Entry 8Z9Y (electron microscopy, 2.50 A resolution); this record covers chains A and E of the 6 polymer chains in the assembly.

== Chain A ==
Molecule: Protein TIC 214
Organism: Arabidopsis thaliana
UniProtKB: P56785 (TI214_ARATH); numbering as in UniProt (aligned over 1-1786)
Amino-acid sequence (1786 residues; numbered 1 to 1786; the number before each row is that of its first residue):
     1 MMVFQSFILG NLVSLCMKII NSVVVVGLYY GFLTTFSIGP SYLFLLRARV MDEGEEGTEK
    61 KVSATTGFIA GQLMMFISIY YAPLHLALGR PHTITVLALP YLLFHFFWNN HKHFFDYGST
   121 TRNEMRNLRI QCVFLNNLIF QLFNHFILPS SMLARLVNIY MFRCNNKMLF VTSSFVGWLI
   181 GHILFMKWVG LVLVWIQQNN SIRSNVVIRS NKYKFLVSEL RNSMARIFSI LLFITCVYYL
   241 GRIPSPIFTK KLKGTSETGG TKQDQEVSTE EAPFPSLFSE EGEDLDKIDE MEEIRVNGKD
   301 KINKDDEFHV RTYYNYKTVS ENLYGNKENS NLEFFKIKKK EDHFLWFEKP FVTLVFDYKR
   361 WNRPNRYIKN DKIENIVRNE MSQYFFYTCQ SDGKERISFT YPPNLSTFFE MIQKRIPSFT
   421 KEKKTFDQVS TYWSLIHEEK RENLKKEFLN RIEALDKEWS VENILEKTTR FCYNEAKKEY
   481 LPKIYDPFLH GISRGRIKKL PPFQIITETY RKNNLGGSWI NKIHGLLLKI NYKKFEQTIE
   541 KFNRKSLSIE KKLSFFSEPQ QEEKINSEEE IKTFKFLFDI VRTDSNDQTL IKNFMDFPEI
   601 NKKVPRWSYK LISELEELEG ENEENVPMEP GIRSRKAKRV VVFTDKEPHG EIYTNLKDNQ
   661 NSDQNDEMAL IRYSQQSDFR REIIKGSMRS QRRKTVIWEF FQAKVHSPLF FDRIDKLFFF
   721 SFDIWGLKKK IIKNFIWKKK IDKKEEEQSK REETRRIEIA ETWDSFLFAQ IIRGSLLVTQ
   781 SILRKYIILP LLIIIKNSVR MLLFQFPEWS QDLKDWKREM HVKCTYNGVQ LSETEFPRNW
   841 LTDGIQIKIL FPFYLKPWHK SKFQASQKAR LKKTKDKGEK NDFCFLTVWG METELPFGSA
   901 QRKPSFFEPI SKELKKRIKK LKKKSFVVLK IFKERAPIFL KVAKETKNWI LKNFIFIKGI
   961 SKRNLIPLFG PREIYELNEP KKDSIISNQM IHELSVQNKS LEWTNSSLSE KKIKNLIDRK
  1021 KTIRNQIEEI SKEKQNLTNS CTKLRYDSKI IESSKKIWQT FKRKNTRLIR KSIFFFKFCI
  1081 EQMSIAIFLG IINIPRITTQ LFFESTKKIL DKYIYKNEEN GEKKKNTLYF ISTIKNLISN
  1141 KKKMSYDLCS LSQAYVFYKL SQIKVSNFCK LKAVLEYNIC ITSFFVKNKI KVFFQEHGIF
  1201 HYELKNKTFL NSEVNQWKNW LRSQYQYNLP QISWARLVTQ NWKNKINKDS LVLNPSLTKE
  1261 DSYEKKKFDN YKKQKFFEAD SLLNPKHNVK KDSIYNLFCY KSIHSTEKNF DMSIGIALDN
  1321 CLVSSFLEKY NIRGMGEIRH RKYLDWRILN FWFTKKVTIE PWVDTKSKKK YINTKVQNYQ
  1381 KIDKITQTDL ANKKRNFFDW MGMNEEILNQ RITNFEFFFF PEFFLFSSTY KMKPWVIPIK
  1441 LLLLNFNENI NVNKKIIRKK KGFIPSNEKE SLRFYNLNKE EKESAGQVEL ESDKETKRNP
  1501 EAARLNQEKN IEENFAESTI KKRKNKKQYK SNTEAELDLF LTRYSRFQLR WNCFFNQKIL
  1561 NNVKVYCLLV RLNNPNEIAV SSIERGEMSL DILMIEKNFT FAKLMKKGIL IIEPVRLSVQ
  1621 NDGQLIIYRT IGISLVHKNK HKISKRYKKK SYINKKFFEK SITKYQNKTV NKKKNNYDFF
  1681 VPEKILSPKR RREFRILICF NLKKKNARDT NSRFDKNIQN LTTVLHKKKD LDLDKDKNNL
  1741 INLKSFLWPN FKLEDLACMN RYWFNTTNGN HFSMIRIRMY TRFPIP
Not modelled in the structure: 1-14, 112-123, 197-215, 245-344, 501-517, 535-594, 644-665, 714-1124, 1203-1213, 1249-1278, 1306-1416, 1453-1532, 1553-1602, 1641-1675, 1702-1734

== Chain E ==
Molecule: Protein TIC 56, chloroplastic
Organism: Arabidopsis thaliana
UniProtKB: Q7Y1W1 (TIC56_ARATH); residue numbers follow UniProt; this construct covers 1-527
Amino-acid sequence (527 residues; each row starts with the number of its first residue):
     1 MSSMNFNPFQ NWFEKPPNPV PSINFVSLAD SFFPKSQSPN FASIGLPKFS KKSPKPETAG
    61 TDEPGPYKQI AEQFLWECEN IPDYRHTPEV DKLLNEDPVF EKKENPSTEE IEAEQKWWES
   121 FRASPVVQFM TRAEEIADDM NKMELEDNDT PYRKEDKDYW RAIPHVPGFD GRPMPRKAIK
   181 SKEESDDKFW DFMKQFLFGL WGFRQRPYPP GRPIDVAQAI GYKRLEKRYY DFIMKTGGWW
   241 YKDRLGRSRG PCEIITLKTA YGAGIIDRDT FIWGEDMDEW APIHMVYGLE PAIATWEVRL
   301 GAAATAFLHK LQKGIPPWVP LKGREPKTYK QLQKEAIESK KRDMAVLEAN GGVWPGVRTP
   361 SHALFLWASG SELTTVLESD HMPNKFIPKQ LRLELAKVIP GLRPWEVISI EQAMDQISYG
   421 GEWYREPLGT YTTGPPYIRE WNRSVMRLFR IFYNLSVRVG QKLERTVPGF DTIMDKVQKD
   481 YDKRIARRMK RREEELREED LKHYSGRTDE DEEEEEEEDD DSNSKKD
Not modelled in the structure: 1-63, 457-527
UniProt features mapped onto this chain:
  - modified residue: Asn350 (Deamidated asparagine)

== How chain A and chain E interact ==
Contacting residue pairs - 297 pairs, chain A then chain E:
  Met17(A) with Gln312(E)
  Ile20(A) with Gln312(E), hydrogen bond (backbone-side chain)
  Asn21(A) with Gln312(E), hydrogen bond (side chain-backbone)
  Val26(A) with Gln312(E)
  Tyr29(A) with Ala304(E), hydrogen bond (side chain-backbone); Phe307(E); Leu308(E), hydrophobic
  Tyr30(A) with Thr305(E), hydrogen bond; Leu308(E), hydrophobic
  Leu33(A) with Ala304(E), hydrophobic
  Pro149(A) with Trp296(E), hydrophobic; Glu297(E)
  Ser150(A) with Glu297(E), hydrogen bond
  Met152(A) with Lys258(E); Thr259(E); Glu297(E); Val298(E), hydrophobic
  Arg155(A) with Thr259(E)
  Leu156(A) with Ala263(E), hydrophobic
  Ile159(A) with Thr259(E); Ala263(E), hydrophobic
  Tyr160(A) with Thr305(E); His309(E)
  Arg163(A) with His309(E)
  Arg363(A) with Lys235(E)
  Arg366(A) with Thr433(E), hydrogen bond; Gly434(E)
  Ile368(A) with Tyr431(E); Thr433(E)
  Lys369(A) with Arg439(E), hydrogen bond (backbone-side chain)
  Asn370(A) with Thr430(E), hydrogen bond (side chain-backbone); Tyr431(E); Thr432(E); Thr433(E); Arg439(E), hydrogen bond (backbone-side chain)
  Ile373(A) with Tyr431(E), hydrophobic
  Glu374(A) with Tyr431(E)
  Ile376(A) with Tyr431(E), hydrophobic
  Asp392(A) with Arg247(E), salt bridge
  Asn404(A) with Ser418(E), hydrogen bond; Tyr419(E)
  Leu405(A) with Lys385(E); Phe386(E), hydrophobic
  Phe408(A) with Phe386(E); Ile410(E), hydrophobic; Met414(E), hydrophobic
  Phe409(A) with Phe386(E); Pro388(E)
  Ile416(A) with Val398(E), hydrophobic
  Phe419(A) with Glu394(E)
  Tyr432(A) with Gln390(E); Leu393(E)
  Lys440(A) with Leu377(E), hydrogen bond (side chain-backbone)
  Phe448(A) with Phe74(E), hydrophobic
  Ile452(A) with Tyr67(E); Ala71(E), hydrophobic
  Glu453(A) with Lys68(E), salt bridge
  Leu455(A) with Tyr67(E), hydrophobic
  Asp456(A) with Gly65(E); Pro66(E); Tyr67(E); Lys68(E)
  Pro487(A) with His381(E), hydrogen bond (backbone-side chain)
  Phe488(A) with His381(E)
  Gly491(A) with His381(E); Pro383(E)
  Ile492(A) with Asp380(E); His381(E); Met382(E); Pro383(E)
  Arg494(A) with His381(E); Met382(E); Pro383(E); Ile408(E)
  Gly495(A) with Glu411(E); Gln412(E); Asp415(E)
  Arg496(A) with Asp415(E)
  Ile497(A) with Gln416(E)
  Lys498(A) with Trp423(E)
  Lys499(A) with Gly421(E); Tyr424(E), hydrogen bond (backbone-side chain)
  Leu500(A) with Tyr424(E), hydrogen bond (backbone-side chain)
  Trp519(A) with Trp405(E)
  Ile520(A) with Trp405(E); Glu406(E)
  Asn521(A) with Trp405(E); Glu406(E); Ser409(E)
  Lys522(A) with Ile399(E); Gly401(E), hydrogen bond (side chain-backbone); Glu406(E)
  Ile523(A) with Ile410(E), hydrophobic
  His524(A) with Ile410(E)
  Leu526(A) with Ile399(E), hydrophobic
  Ile600(A) with Ile417(E), hydrophobic; Ser418(E)
  Asn601(A) with Ile417(E), hydrogen bond (side chain-backbone)
  Lys602(A) with Tyr419(E); Trp423(E)
  Lys603(A) with Gly420(E); Glu422(E), salt bridge
  Val604(A) with Trp423(E), hydrophobic
  Arg606(A) with Tyr431(E)
  Arg635(A) with Glu440(E), salt bridge
  Glu667(A) with Leu455(E)
  Met668(A) with Leu455(E)
  Ala669(A) with Ile451(E)
  Leu670(A) with Ile451(E)
  Ile671(A) with Arg447(E)
  Arg672(A) with Arg447(E)
  Gln691(A) with Lys235(E)
  Arg692(A) with Lys235(E), hydrogen bond (backbone-side chain)
  Arg693(A) with Arg228(E), hydrogen bond (backbone-side chain); Phe232(E); Lys235(E); Thr236(E), hydrogen bond; Glu275(E)
  Lys694(A) with Asp276(E), salt bridge
  Val696(A) with Lys235(E)
  Trp698(A) with Lys227(E); Asp231(E)
  Pro708(A) with Arg228(E)
  Leu709(A) with Ile220(E), hydrophobic
  Phe710(A) with Trp190(E), hydrophobic; Met193(E), hydrophobic
  Asp712(A) with Arg224(E), salt bridge
  Arg713(A) with Ser185(E), hydrogen bond; Asp186(E), salt bridge; Phe189(E); Ala219(E)
  Asn1126(A) with Arg132(E), hydrogen bond (backbone-side chain)
  Thr1127(A) with Arg132(E); Asp139(E), hydrogen bond
  Phe1130(A) with Ile136(E), hydrophobic
  Ile1131(A) with Met140(E), hydrophobic; Met143(E), hydrophobic
  Lys1135(A) with Met140(E)
  Ala1154(A) with Phe129(E)
  Phe1157(A) with Phe129(E), hydrophobic
  Tyr1158(A) with Phe129(E); Ala133(E), hydrophobic; Ile136(E)
  Ser1161(A) with Met130(E)
  Gln1162(A) with Ala133(E)
  Val1165(A) with Asp170(E)
  Ser1166(A) with Asp170(E)
  Asn1167(A) with Phe169(E); Asp170(E)
  Lys1170(A) with Asp170(E), hydrogen bond (side chain-backbone)
  Leu1171(A) with Phe121(E), hydrophobic; Met130(E), hydrophobic; Thr131(E)
  Lys1172(A) with Glu134(E)
  Val1174(A) with Trp118(E)
  Leu1175(A) with Phe121(E), hydrophobic; Arg122(E); Thr131(E)
  Tyr1177(A) with Phe100(E), hydrophobic
  Asn1178(A) with Trp118(E); Arg122(E), hydrogen bond
  Ile1181(A) with Gln115(E)
  Thr1182(A) with Ile111(E)
  Ser1183(A) with Lys102(E)
  Phe1184(A) with Lys102(E)
  Phe1185(A) with Phe100(E); Glu101(E), hydrogen bond (backbone-backbone); Lys102(E); Glu110(E); Glu114(E)
  Val1186(A) with Phe100(E), hydrophobic; Glu101(E); Glu114(E)
  Lys1187(A) with Asp97(E), salt bridge; Pro98(E); Val99(E); Phe100(E); Glu101(E)
  Lys1191(A) with Glu114(E), salt bridge; Trp117(E)
  Phe1200(A) with Ser120(E); Phe121(E), hydrophobic
  Tyr1202(A) with Lys116(E)
  Trp1217(A) with Phe129(E), hydrophobic
  Trp1220(A) with Met130(E), hydrophobic
  Tyr1295(A) with Gly211(E)
  Phe1298(A) with Phe169(E), hydrophobic
  Lys1301(A) with Phe169(E)
  Ser1302(A) with Phe169(E); Lys340(E), hydrogen bond (backbone-side chain)
  Ile1303(A) with Lys340(E)
  Ser1305(A) with Met344(E)
  Thr1533(A) with Tyr453(E)
  Glu1534(A) with Tyr453(E), hydrogen bond
  Leu1537(A) with Phe449(E), hydrophobic
  Asp1538(A) with Arg450(E), salt bridge
  Arg1546(A) with Trp201(E); Gly434(E); Pro435(E)
  Phe1547(A) with Asn442(E), hydrogen bond (backbone-side chain)
  Gln1548(A) with Phe203(E); Ile438(E)
  Leu1549(A) with Trp441(E), hydrogen bond (backbone-side chain); Asn442(E), hydrogen bond (backbone-side chain); Val445(E), hydrophobic; Met446(E), hydrophobic
  Trp1551(A) with Leu448(E)
  Tyr1677(A) with Pro66(E), hydrophobic
  Phe1680(A) with Tyr67(E), hydrophobic
  Pro1682(A) with Ile70(E), hydrophobic; Val357(E)
  Glu1683(A) with Phe74(E); Val357(E); Arg358(E); Thr359(E), hydrogen bond (side chain-backbone)
  Lys1689(A) with Ser379(E), hydrogen bond
  Arg1692(A) with Leu366(E)
  Arg1695(A) with Arg358(E); Thr359(E), hydrogen bond (side chain-backbone); Pro360(E); Ser361(E), hydrogen bond; Leu364(E)
  Ile1696(A) with Leu373(E), hydrophobic
  Ile1698(A) with Leu75(E), hydrophobic; Cys78(E), hydrophobic
  Phe1700(A) with Leu377(E), hydrophobic
  Ile1741(A) with Val353(E), hydrophobic
  Asn1742(A) with Gly352(E)
  Leu1747(A) with His362(E)
  Trp1748(A) with Trp354(E), hydrophobic; Gly356(E); Thr359(E), hydrogen bond; Pro360(E); His362(E)
  Pro1749(A) with His362(E)
  Asn1750(A) with Arg85(E); Asp343(E), hydrogen bond (backbone-side chain); His362(E)
  Phe1751(A) with Lys340(E); Asp343(E), hydrogen bond (backbone-side chain)
  Asp1755(A) with Lys340(E), salt bridge
  Arg1761(A) with Glu279(E), salt bridge
  Trp1763(A) with Gly211(E)
  Phe1764(A) with Pro210(E)
  Asn1765(A) with Pro210(E), hydrogen bond (backbone-backbone)
  Thr1766(A) with Phe192(E)
  Thr1767(A) with Phe192(E); Gln195(E); Phe196(E); Ile214(E)
  Asn1768(A) with Gly199(E); Gln205(E)
  Gly1769(A) with Phe196(E)
  Asn1770(A) with Asp278(E)
  His1771(A) with Phe196(E); Asp278(E)
  Phe1772(A) with Phe196(E), hydrophobic; Asp276(E); Asp278(E)
  Met1774(A) with Ile214(E); Val216(E), hydrophobic
  Ile1775(A) with Phe192(E), hydrophobic; Val216(E), hydrophobic; Leu225(E), hydrophobic; Tyr229(E); Tyr287(E)
  Arg1776(A) with Tyr229(E); Phe232(E); Asp276(E), hydrogen bond (side chain-backbone); Met277(E); Val286(E); Tyr287(E), hydrogen bond (backbone-backbone)
  Ile1777(A) with Ala281(E), hydrophobic; Met285(E); Tyr287(E)
  Arg1778(A) with Glu226(E), salt bridge; His284(E), hydrogen bond (side chain-backbone); Met285(E), hydrogen bond (backbone-backbone); Val286(E); Tyr287(E)
  Tyr1780(A) with Tyr159(E), hydrogen bond (backbone-side chain); Ile163(E), hydrophobic; Arg176(E), hydrogen bond
  Thr1781(A) with Met285(E); Tyr329(E), hydrogen bond (backbone-side chain)
  Arg1782(A) with Tyr159(E); His284(E), hydrogen bond (backbone-side chain); Tyr329(E)
  Phe1783(A) with Arg268(E); His284(E)
  Pro1784(A) with Lys327(E); Tyr329(E); Leu332(E), hydrophobic
  Ile1785(A) with Pro326(E), hydrophobic; Lys327(E), hydrogen bond (backbone-backbone); Thr328(E); Tyr329(E)
Also at the interface, not in a pair above, chain A (201 interface residues in all): Phe36, Ser151, Leu153, Asn375, Val377, Met381, Ile412, Ser418, Trp433, His437, Lys445, Leu449, Ile1134, Cys1169, Asn1188, Ile1190, Phe1194, Ile1199, Gln1216, Asp1292, His1304, Leu1541, Ser1545, Lys1603, Leu1610, Leu1617, Val1619, Val1681, Glu1693, Cys1699, Asn1738, Leu1753, Ser1773, Met1779, Pro1786
Also at the interface, not in a pair above, chain E (208 interface residues in all): Ile81, Lys103, Ser124, Pro125, Val126, Val127, Glu135, Ala137, Arg153, Ala162, Gly171, Arg172, Lys182, Leu197, Leu200, Pro209, Arg212, Asp215, Ala217, Ile255, Gly262, Gly288, Leu311, Gly314, Leu347, Pro355, Phe365, Ser369, Glu372, Val376, Glu378, Ile387, Lys389, Leu391, Leu395, Leu402, Val407, Arg425, Gly429, Pro436, Ser444

== Summary ==
201 residues of chain A and 208 residues of chain E are in contact; the contacts include 47 hydrogen bonds and
13 salt bridges. Polar pairs include Asp392(A)-Arg247(E), Glu453(A)-Lys68(E) and Lys603(A)-Glu422(E).
Here chain A is Protein TIC 214 and chain E is Protein TIC 56, chloroplastic, both from Arabidopsis thaliana.
Entry 8Z9Y (Cryo-EM Structure of the Arabidopsis thaliana TIC Complex) was determined by electron microscopy,
deposited together with 8XKU and 8XKV.
